PDB entry 2O6M | X-ray diffraction, 2.30 A resolution | chains C and B of the 4 polymer chains in the assembly

Chain C:
Molecule: 21-nt DNA strand
Sequence (21 nucleotides; each row starts with the number of its first residue):
   401 TTGACTCTCT TAAGAGAGTC A
Ion coordination: Mg2+: DG414 (shared with Asn-319(B) of chain B)

Chain B:
Molecule: Intron-encoded endonuclease I-PpoI
From: Physarum polycephalum
Notes: EC 3.1.-.-
UniProtKB: Q94702 (PPO1_PHYPO); residues 201-363 here correspond to UniProt positions 1-163 (UniProt number = residue number - 200)
Amino-acid sequence (163 residues; each row starts with the number of its first residue):
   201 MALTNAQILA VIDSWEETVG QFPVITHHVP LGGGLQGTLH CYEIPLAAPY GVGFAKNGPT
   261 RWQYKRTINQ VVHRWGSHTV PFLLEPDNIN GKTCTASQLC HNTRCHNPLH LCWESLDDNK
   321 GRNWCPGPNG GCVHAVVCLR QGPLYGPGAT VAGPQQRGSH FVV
Unresolved in the structure: 201
Construct notes: engineered mutation Gln-298 (His98 in Q94702)
Ion coordination: Zn2+ site 1: Cys-241, Cys-300, Cys-305, His-310; Mg2+: Asn-319 (shared with DG414(C) of chain C); Zn2+ site 2: Cys-325, Cys-332, His-334, Cys-338

How chain C and chain B interact:
Contacting residue pairs - 25 pairs, chain C then chain B:
  DA413(C) / Leu-316(B)  base contact
  DA413(C) / Asn-319(B)  phosphate contact
  DA413(C) / Lys-320(B)  base contact
  DA413(C) / Asn-323(B)  hydrogen bond to the phosphate
  DA413(C) / Leu-344(B)  phosphate contact
  DG414(C) / Arg-261(B)  sugar contact
  DG414(C) / Thr-295(B)  phosphate contact
  DG414(C) / Ala-296(B)  phosphate contact
  DG414(C) / Ser-297(B)  phosphate contact
  DG414(C) / Gln-298(B)  hydrogen bond to the phosphate
  DG414(C) / Leu-316(B)  sugar contact
  DG414(C) / Asn-319(B)  hydrogen bond to the phosphate
  DA415(C) / Asn-257(B)  base contact
  DA415(C) / Arg-261(B)  salt bridge to the phosphate
  DA415(C) / Thr-279(B)  phosphate contact
  DA415(C) / Thr-295(B)  phosphate contact
  DA415(C) / Ala-296(B)  hydrogen bond to the phosphate
  DA415(C) / Trp-313(B)  phosphate contact
  DG416(C) / Asn-257(B)  hydrogen bond to the base
  DG416(C) / Gln-263(B)  base contact
  DG416(C) / Gly-276(B)  hydrogen bond to the phosphate
  DA417(C) / Asn-257(B)  base contact
  DA417(C) / Gln-263(B)  hydrogen bond to the base
  DA417(C) / Arg-274(B)  hydrogen bond to the base
  DG418(C) / Arg-274(B)  hydrogen bond to the base
Also at the interface, not in a pair above, chain C (7 interface residues in all): DA412
Also at the interface, not in a pair above, chain B (18 interface residues in all): Trp-275, Cys-294

Overview:
The interface between chain C and chain B involves 7 residues on one side and 18 on the other, with 9 hydrogen
bonds and 1 salt bridge. Polar contacts include DG416(C)/Asn-257(B), DA417(C)/Gln-263(B) and
DA417(C)/Arg-274(B). Asn-319(B) and DG414(C) form the Mg2+ site.
Here chain C is a 21-nt DNA strand and chain B is Intron-encoded endonuclease I-PpoI (Physarum polycephalum).
Entry 2O6M (H98Q mutant of the homing endonuclease I-PPOI complexed with DNA) was determined by X-ray
diffraction.
